Entry 2VYV (X-ray diffraction, 2.38 A resolution); this record covers chains B and D of the 4 polymer chains in the assembly.

Chain B:
Protein: Glyceraldehyde-3-phosphate dehydrogenase
Organism: Escherichia coli BL21(DE3)
Notes: EC 1.2.1.12
Reference sequence: P0A9B2 (G3P1_ECOLI); residues -1 to 329 here correspond to UniProt positions 1-331 (UniProt number = residue number + 2)
Sequence (331 residues; row label = number of the first residue in the row; numbers below 1 keep their minus sign (Met-1 is residue -1)):
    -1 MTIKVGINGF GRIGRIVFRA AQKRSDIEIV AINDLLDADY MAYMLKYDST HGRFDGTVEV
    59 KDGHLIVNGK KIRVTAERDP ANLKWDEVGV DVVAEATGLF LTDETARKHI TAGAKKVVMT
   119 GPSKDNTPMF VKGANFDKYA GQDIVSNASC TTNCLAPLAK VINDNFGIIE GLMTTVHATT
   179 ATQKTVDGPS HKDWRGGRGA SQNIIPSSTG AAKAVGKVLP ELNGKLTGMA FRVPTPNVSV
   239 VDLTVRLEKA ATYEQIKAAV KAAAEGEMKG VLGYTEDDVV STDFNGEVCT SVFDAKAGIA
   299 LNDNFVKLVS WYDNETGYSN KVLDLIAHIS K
Unresolved in the structure: -1
Modified / non-standard residues: Cys148 (3-sulfinoalanine; CSD); Cys287 (3-sulfinoalanine; CSD)
Small-molecule neighbours: NAD (nicotinamide-adenine-dinucleotide): Asn6, Gly7, Phe8, Gly9, Arg10, Ile11, Asn31, Asp32, Leu33, Glu75, Arg76, Ala94, Thr95, Gly96, Leu97, Phe98, Leu99, Thr118, Gly119, Cys148, Ala179, Asn312, Glu313, Tyr316
Swiss-Prot annotation at these positions:
  - active site: Cys148 (Nucleophile)
  - binding site (NAD(+)): Arg10, Ile11, Asp32, Arg76, Thr118, Asn312
  - binding site (D-glyceraldehyde 3-phosphate): Ser147 to Thr149, Thr178, Thr207, Gly208, Arg230
  - site: His175 (Activates thiol group during catalysis)
  - modified residue: Lys113 (N6-succinyllysine), Lys122 (N6-succinyllysine), Lys130 (N6-acetyllysine), Lys136 (N6-acetyllysine), Lys190 (N6-acetyllysine), Lys211 (N6-succinyllysine), Lys215 (N6-succinyllysine), Lys223 (N6-succinyllysine), Lys247 (N6-acetyllysine), Lys255 (N6-succinyllysine), Lys259 (N6-succinyllysine), Lys329 (N6-malonyllysine)

Chain D:
Protein: Glyceraldehyde-3-phosphate dehydrogenase
Organism: Rattus norvegicus
Notes: EC 1.2.1.12
Reference sequence: Q9ESV6 (Q9ESV6_RAT); residues 3-333 here correspond to UniProt positions 102-432 (UniProt number = residue number + 99)
Sequence (334 residues; row label = number of the first residue in the row; numbering starts at 0):
     0 MVKVGINGFG RIGRLVLRVC MEKGVRVVAV NDPFIDPEYM VYMFKYDSTH GRYKGTVEHK
    60 NGRLVVDNLE INVFQCKEPK EIPWSSVGNP YVVEATGVYL SIEAASGHIS SGARRVIVTA
   120 PSPDAPMLVM GVNEKDYNPG SMTVVSNASC TTNCLAPLAK VIHERFGIVE GLMTTVHAYT
   180 ATQKTVDGPS KKDWRGGRGA HQNIIPSSTG AAKAVGKVIP ELNGKLTGMA FRVPTPNVSV
   240 VDLTCRLAQP ASYTAIKEAV KAAAKGPMAG ILAYTEDQVV STDFNGDSHS SIFDAKAGIA
   300 LNDNFVKLVS WYDNEYGYSH RVVDLLRYMF SREK
Modified / non-standard residues: Cys75 (s-oxy cysteine; CSX); Cys149 (3-sulfinoalanine; CSD)
Small-molecule neighbours:
  - sn-glycerol-1-phosphate (1GP): Cys149, His176, Thr179, Thr181, Arg231
  - NAD (nicotinamide-adenine-dinucleotide): Asn6, Gly7, Phe8, Gly9, Arg10, Ile11, Gly12, Asn30, Asp31, Pro32, Phe33, Ile34, Cys75, Lys76, Ala94, Thr95, Gly96, Val97, Tyr98, Leu99, Thr118, Ala119, Cys149, Thr179, Ala180, Asn313, Glu314, Tyr317
Swiss-Prot annotation at these positions:
  - active site: Cys149 (Nucleophile)
  - binding site (NAD(+)): Arg10, Ile11, Asp31, Lys76, Tyr98, Thr118, Asn313
  - binding site (D-glyceraldehyde 3-phosphate): Ser148 to Thr150, Thr179, Thr208, Gly209, Arg231
  - site: His176 (Activates thiol group during catalysis)
  - modified residue: Ser251 (Phosphoserine)
Reported in the primary citation:
  - binding site for sn-glycerol-1-phosphate: Cys149

Interface between chain B and chain D:
Residue-residue contacts - 98 pairs, chain B then chain D:
  Glu168(B) - Leu300(D)
  Glu168(B) - Asn301(D)  hydrogen bond
  Glu168(B) - Phe304(D)
  Gly169(B) - Phe304(D)
  Leu170(B) - Thr243(D)
  Leu170(B) - Ile298(D)  hydrophobic
  Leu170(B) - Phe304(D)  hydrophobic
  Leu170(B) - Val305(D)
  Leu170(B) - Lys306(D)
  Met171(B) - Lys306(D)
  Thr172(B) - Asp241(D)  hydrogen bond
  Thr172(B) - Lys306(D)  hydrogen bond
  Val174(B) - Val175(D)  hydrophobic
  Val174(B) - Ile203(D)
  Trp192(B) - Gln277(D)
  Arg193(B) - Asp276(D)
  Arg193(B) - Gln277(D)  hydrogen bond
  Arg193(B) - Val278(D)  hydrogen bond (side chain-backbone)
  Arg193(B) - Asp293(D)  salt bridge
  Arg193(B) - Lys295(D)
  Arg193(B) - Ala296(D)
  Arg196(B) - Val279(D)
  Arg196(B) - Thr281(D)
  Arg196(B) - Asp282(D)  salt bridge
  Gln200(B) - Thr234(D)
  Gln200(B) - Ser280(D)
  Gln200(B) - Thr281(D)
  Asn201(B) - Val279(D)
  Asn201(B) - Ser280(D)  hydrogen bond
  Asn201(B) - Thr281(D)  hydrogen bond
  Ile202(B) - Val175(D)
  Ile202(B) - Val237(D)
  Ile202(B) - Val279(D)
  Ile202(B) - Ser280(D)  hydrogen bond (backbone-side chain)
  Ile202(B) - Trp310(D)
  Pro204(B) - Val278(D)
  Pro204(B) - Trp310(D)  hydrophobic
  Gly222(B) - Leu300(D)
  Lys223(B) - Leu300(D)
  Leu224(B) - Leu300(D)
  Thr225(B) - Ile298(D)
  Thr225(B) - Leu300(D)
  Gly226(B) - Ile298(D)
  Met227(B) - Ala296(D)
  Met227(B) - Lys306(D)
  Phe229(B) - Asp241(D)
  Pro232(B) - Pro233(D)
  Pro232(B) - Thr234(D)
  Thr233(B) - Gln201(D)
  Thr233(B) - Pro233(D)
  Val236(B) - Ile203(D)
  Asp240(B) - Thr173(D)  hydrogen bond
  Asp240(B) - Phe230(D)
  Thr242(B) - Leu171(D)
  Thr242(B) - Thr243(D)
  Thr242(B) - Phe304(D)
  Arg244(B) - Arg245(D)
  Asp276(B) - Trp193(D)
  Asp276(B) - Arg194(D)
  Val277(B) - Arg194(D)  hydrogen bond (backbone-side chain)
  Val277(B) - Pro205(D)
  Val278(B) - Arg197(D)
  Val278(B) - Asn202(D)
  Val278(B) - Ile203(D)
  Val278(B) - Ile204(D)  hydrophobic
  Ser279(B) - Gln201(D)
  Ser279(B) - Asn202(D)  hydrogen bond
  Ser279(B) - Ile203(D)  hydrogen bond (side chain-backbone)
  Thr280(B) - Arg197(D)
  Thr280(B) - Gln201(D)
  Thr280(B) - Asn202(D)  hydrogen bond
  Asp281(B) - Arg197(D)  salt bridge
  Asp292(B) - Arg194(D)  salt bridge
  Lys294(B) - Arg194(D)
  Ala295(B) - Arg194(D)
  Ala295(B) - Met228(D)
  Ile297(B) - Thr226(D)
  Ile297(B) - Gly227(D)
  Ile297(B) - Met228(D)  hydrophobic
  Leu299(B) - Glu169(D)
  Leu299(B) - Gly170(D)
  Leu299(B) - Gly223(D)
  Leu299(B) - Lys224(D)
  Leu299(B) - Leu225(D)
  Leu299(B) - Thr226(D)
  Asn300(B) - Glu169(D)  hydrogen bond
  Phe303(B) - Glu169(D)
  Phe303(B) - Gly170(D)
  Phe303(B) - Leu171(D)  hydrophobic
  Phe303(B) - Phe304(D)  hydrophobic
  Val304(B) - Leu171(D)
  Lys305(B) - Leu171(D)
  Lys305(B) - Met172(D)
  Lys305(B) - Thr173(D)  hydrogen bond
  Lys305(B) - Met228(D)
  Val307(B) - Met228(D)  hydrophobic
  Trp309(B) - Ile203(D)
  Trp309(B) - Pro205(D)  hydrophobic
Also at the interface, not in a pair above, chain B (50 interface residues in all): Ser199, Ile203, Val231, Val238, Asp275, Gly296, Ala298
Also at the interface, not in a pair above, chain D (49 interface residues in all): His200, Val232, Val239, Ala299, Val308

In short:
50 residues of chain B face 49 of chain D across their interface; the contacts include 15 hydrogen bonds and 4
salt bridges. Polar contacts include Arg193(B)-Asp293(D), Arg196(B)-Asp282(D) and Asp281(B)-Arg197(D). Ligands
of chain B: NAD. Bound to chain D: sn-glycerol-1-phosphate and NAD. The paper reports a binding site for
sn-glycerol-1-phosphate at Cys149(D).
Here chain B is Glyceraldehyde-3-phosphate dehydrogenase (Escherichia coli BL21(DE3)) and chain D is
Glyceraldehyde-3-phosphate dehydrogenase (Rattus norvegicus). Entry 2VYV (Structure of E.Coli GAPDH Rat Sperm
GAPDH heterotetramer) was determined by X-ray diffraction, deposited together with 2VYN.
